PDB entry 8V3B | electron microscopy, 6.40 A resolution (low resolution: residue-level contacts below are approximate; hydrogen-bond / salt-bridge calls are withheld) | chains A and B of the 48 polymer chains in the assembly

# Chain A (and B)
Name: O43_129_+4 component A
Organism: synthetic construct
Notes: chain B of this document is another copy of the same molecule, construct and numbering; everything in this record applies to it too
Amino-acid sequence (328 residues; row label = number of the first residue in the row; numbers below 1 keep their minus sign (Met-1 is residue -1)):
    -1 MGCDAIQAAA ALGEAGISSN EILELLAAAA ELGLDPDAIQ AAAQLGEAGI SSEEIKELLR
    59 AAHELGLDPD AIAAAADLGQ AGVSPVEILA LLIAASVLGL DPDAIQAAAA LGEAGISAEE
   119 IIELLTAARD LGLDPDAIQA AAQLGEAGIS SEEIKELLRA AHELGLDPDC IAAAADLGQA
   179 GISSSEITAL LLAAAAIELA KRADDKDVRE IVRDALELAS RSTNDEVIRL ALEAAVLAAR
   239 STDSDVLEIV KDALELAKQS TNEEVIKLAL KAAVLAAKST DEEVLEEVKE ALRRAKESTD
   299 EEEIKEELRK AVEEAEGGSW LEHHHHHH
Not modelled in the structure: -1 to 0, 315-326

# Chain A / chain B interface
Residue-residue contacts - 11 pairs, chain A then chain B:
  Cys168(A) - Cys1(B)
  Ala171(A) - Ile4(B)
  Asp174(A) - Ala8(B)
  Ala178(A) - Gly11(B)
  Ala192(A) - Ala3(B)
  Ala192(A) - Ile4(B)
  Glu196(A) - Ala3(B)
  Leu214(A) - Ala25(B)
  Ser218(A) - Asn18(B)
  Ser218(A) - Leu21(B)
  Ser218(A) - Glu22(B)
Also at the interface, not in a pair above, chain A (11 interface residues in all): Asp167, Glu215, Ala217
Also at the interface, not in a pair above, chain B (10 interface residues in all): Gln5

# Overview
11 residues of chain A face 10 of chain B across their interface.
Chain A and chain B are both O43_129_+4 component A (synthetic construct); the structure, Computational
Designed Nanocage O43_129_+4, was determined by electron microscopy together with 8V2D from the same study.
